PDB entry 3F4F | X-ray diffraction, 2.00 A resolution | chains A and C of the 3 polymer chains in the assembly

== Chain A (and C) ==
Protein: Deoxyuridine 5'-triphosphate nucleotidohydrolase
From: Saccharomyces cerevisiae
Notes: EC 3.6.1.23; chain C of this document is another copy of the same molecule, construct and numbering; everything in this record applies to it too
UniProtKB: P33317 (DUT_YEAST); residue numbers follow UniProt; this construct covers 1-147
Chain sequence (167 residues; numbered -19 to 147; the number before each row is that of its first residue; numbers below 1 keep their minus sign (Met-19 is residue -19)):
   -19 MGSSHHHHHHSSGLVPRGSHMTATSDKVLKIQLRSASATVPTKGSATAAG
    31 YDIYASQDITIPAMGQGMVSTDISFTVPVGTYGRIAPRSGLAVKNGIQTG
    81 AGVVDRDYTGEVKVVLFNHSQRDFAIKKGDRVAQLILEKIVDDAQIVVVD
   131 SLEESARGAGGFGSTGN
Not modelled in the structure: -19 to 5, 144-147 (chain C: -19 to 6, 144-147)
Differences from the reference sequence: expression tag (-19 to 0)
UniProt features mapped onto this chain:
  - binding site (dUMP): Ser69, Gly82, Asp85, Tyr88, Lys93, Arg137, Phe142, Gly143
  - mutagenesis: Asp32 (D32A: Exhibits negligible activity), Arg68 (R68A: Exhibits very low activity), Ser69 (S69A: Exhibits negligible activity), Asp85 (D85A: Exhibits negligible activity), Asp87 (D87A: Exhibits negligible activity), Tyr88 (Y88A: Exhibits reduced activity and lower substrate affinity), Arg111 (R111A: Exhibits reduced activity and lower substrate affinity), Gln114 (Q114A: Does not affect the affinity for dUTP but greatly reduces activity), Arg137 (R137A: Exhibits negligible activity), Phe142 (F142A: Exhibits very low activity)
Ligand contacts:
  - 2'-deoxyuridine 5'-monophosphate (UMP), molecule 1: Ile65, Gly80, Ala81, Gly82, Val83, Val84, Asp85, Tyr88, Glu91, Val92, Lys93, Val95
  - 2'-deoxyuridine 5'-monophosphate (UMP), molecule 2: Arg137, Gly140, Gly141, Phe142, Gly143
From the paper describing this entry:
  - mutagenesis - D32A, R68A, S69A, D87A, R137A, F142A: decreased catalytic activity
  - binding site for 2'-deoxyuridine 5'-monophosphate: Arg137, Phe142
  - catalytic residues: Ser69, Asp87, Arg137 (proposed by the authors, not directly observed)
  - mutagenesis - D32A, R68A, S69A, D85A, D87A: abolished catalytic activity
  - mutagenesis - Y88A, R111A, Q114A: decreased catalytic activity on dUTP
  - mutagenesis - Y88A: increased catalytic activity on UTP
  - conformationally variable residues (order/disorder transition): Arg137, Phe142
  - post-translational modification sites: Thr89 (citing earlier work)
  - mutagenesis - Y88A, R111A: decreased binding to dUTP
  - mutagenesis - Q114A: unchanged binding to dUTP
  - specificity-determining residues: Tyr88
  - mutagenesis - G82S: decreased catalytic activity on dUTP (citing earlier work)

== How chain A and chain C interact ==
Residue-residue contacts (95):
  Ser25(A) - Arg137(C)  hydrogen bond
  Met44(A) - Met44(C)
  Gln46(A) - Ala72(C)
  Gln46(A) - Val73(C)
  Gln46(A) - Gly76(C)
  Met48(A) - Val73(C)  hydrophobic
  Tyr62(A) - Ala29(C)  hydrophobic
  Tyr62(A) - Arg64(C)  hydrogen bond
  Tyr62(A) - Ile116(C)  hydrophobic
  Tyr62(A) - Glu118(C)  hydrogen bond
  Arg64(A) - Arg64(C)
  Arg68(A) - Gly143(C)  hydrogen bond (side chain-backbone)
  Ser69(A) - Phe142(C)  hydrogen bond (side chain-backbone)
  Gly70(A) - Phe142(C)
  Val73(A) - Phe142(C)  hydrophobic
  Lys74(A) - Phe142(C)  hydrogen bond (side chain-backbone)
  Gln78(A) - Gln78(C)
  Thr79(A) - Gln78(C)  hydrogen bond (backbone-side chain)
  Gly80(A) - Gln78(C)
  Ala81(A) - Pro67(C)
  Ala81(A) - Ser69(C)
  Ala81(A) - Ala72(C)
  Ala81(A) - Gln78(C)
  Val83(A) - Ala29(C)  hydrophobic
  Val83(A) - Arg64(C)
  Val83(A) - Ala66(C)  hydrophobic
  Val83(A) - Gln114(C)
  Val83(A) - Ile116(C)  hydrophobic
  Asp85(A) - Ala28(C)
  Asp85(A) - Ala29(C)  hydrogen bond (side chain-backbone)
  Arg86(A) - Thr27(C)  hydrogen bond
  Asp87(A) - Ser25(C)  hydrogen bond
  Asp87(A) - Ala26(C)
  Asp87(A) - Thr27(C)  hydrogen bond (side chain-backbone)
  Asp87(A) - Ala28(C)
  Val95(A) - Val73(C)  hydrophobic
  Phe97(A) - Gly76(C)
  Phe97(A) - Gln78(C)
  Phe97(A) - His99(C)
  His99(A) - His99(C)
  Glu118(A) - Glu118(C)
  Lys119(A) - Glu118(C)
  Lys119(A) - Lys119(C)  hydrogen bond (backbone-backbone)
  Ile120(A) - Ala29(C)
  Ile120(A) - Ile116(C)  hydrophobic
  Ile120(A) - Leu117(C)
  Ile120(A) - Glu118(C)
  Ile120(A) - Lys119(C)
  Val121(A) - Thr61(C)
  Val121(A) - Leu117(C)  hydrogen bond (backbone-backbone)
  Val121(A) - Lys119(C)
  Asp122(A) - Lys23(C)  hydrogen bond (backbone-side chain)
  Asp123(A) - Lys7(C)
  Asp123(A) - Lys23(C)
  Ala124(A) - Lys7(C)
  Ala124(A) - Tyr31(C)
  Ala124(A) - Leu117(C)  hydrophobic
  Gln125(A) - Lys7(C)  hydrogen bond (backbone-backbone)
  Gln125(A) - Val8(C)
  Gln125(A) - Leu9(C)  hydrogen bond (backbone-backbone)
  Ile126(A) - Leu9(C)
  Ile126(A) - Ile11(C)  hydrophobic
  Ile126(A) - Val20(C)  hydrophobic
  Ile126(A) - Pro21(C)
  Ile126(A) - Tyr31(C)  hydrophobic
  Val127(A) - Val8(C)  hydrophobic
  Val127(A) - Leu9(C)  hydrogen bond (backbone-backbone)
  Val127(A) - Lys10(C)
  Val127(A) - Ile11(C)  hydrogen bond (backbone-backbone)
  Val128(A) - Ile11(C)
  Val129(A) - Lys10(C)
  Val129(A) - Ile11(C)  hydrogen bond (backbone-backbone)
  Val129(A) - Gln12(C)
  Asp130(A) - Gln12(C)
  Ser131(A) - Gln12(C)
  Leu132(A) - Ser54(C)
  Leu132(A) - Phe55(C)
  Leu132(A) - Thr56(C)
  Glu133(A) - Thr89(C)
  Ser135(A) - Asp87(C)  hydrogen bond (side chain-backbone)
  Ser135(A) - Thr89(C)
  Arg137(A) - Asp85(C)  salt bridge
  Arg137(A) - Asp87(C)  salt bridge
  Arg137(A) - Tyr88(C)
  Gly138(A) - Asp87(C)
  Gly138(A) - Tyr88(C)
  Gly138(A) - Thr89(C)  hydrogen bond (backbone-backbone)
  Gly138(A) - Gly90(C)
  Ala139(A) - Tyr88(C)
  Ala139(A) - Thr89(C)
  Ala139(A) - Gly90(C)
  Gly140(A) - Tyr88(C)
  Phe142(A) - Met48(C)  hydrophobic
  Phe142(A) - Lys93(C)
  Phe142(A) - Val95(C)  hydrophobic
Interface residues without a listed pair, chain A (46 interface residues in all): Ala28, Gly141
Interface residues without a listed pair, chain C (48 interface residues in all): Leu13, Gly30, Ile77

== Overview ==
46 residues of chain A and 48 residues of chain C are in contact, with 21 hydrogen bonds and 2 salt bridges.
Among the polar pairs are Arg137(A)-Asp85(C), Arg137(A)-Asp87(C) and Ser25(A)-Arg137(C). The paper reports
catalytic residues Ser69(A), Asp87(A) and Arg137(A); D32A, R68A and S69A of chain A, among others, reduce
catalytic activity; 11 substitutions were tested in all.
Chain A and chain C are both Deoxyuridine 5'-triphosphate nucleotidohydrolase (Saccharomyces cerevisiae); the
structure, Crystal structure of dUT1p, a dUTPase from Saccharomyces cerevisiae, was determined by X-ray
diffraction together with 3P48 and 3HHQ from the same study.
